PDB entry 6N07 | electron microscopy, 3.60 A resolution | chains B and KF of the 42 polymer chains in the assembly

[Chain B]
Molecule: Microcompartments protein
Source organism: Haliangium ochraceum
Reference sequence: D0LID6 (D0LID6_HALO1); numbering as in UniProt (aligned over 1-205)
Chain sequence (205 residues; each row starts with the number of its first residue):
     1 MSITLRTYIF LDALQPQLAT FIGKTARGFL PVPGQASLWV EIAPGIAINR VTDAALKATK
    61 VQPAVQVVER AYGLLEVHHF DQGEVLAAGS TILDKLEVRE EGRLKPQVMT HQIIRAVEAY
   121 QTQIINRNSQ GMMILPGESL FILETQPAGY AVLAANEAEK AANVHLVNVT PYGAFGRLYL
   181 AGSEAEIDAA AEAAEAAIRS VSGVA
Unresolved in the structure: 1-3

[Chain KF]
Molecule: Microcompartments protein
Source organism: Haliangium ochraceum (strain DSM 14365 / JCM 11303 / SMP-2)
Reference sequence: D0LID5 (D0LID5_HALO1); residues 1-99 here = UniProt positions 1-99
Chain sequence (99 residues; row label = number of the first residue in the row):
     1 MADALGMIEV RGFVGMVEAA DAMVKAAKVE LIGYEKTGGG YVTAVVRGDV AAVKAATEAG
    61 QRAAERVGEV VAVHVIPRPH VNVDAALPLG RTPGMDKSA
Unresolved in the structure: 1, 94-99

[Interface between chain B and chain KF]
Residue-residue contacts (15; chain B residue first):
  Asp12(B) - Ala26(KF)
  Asp12(B) - Ala55(KF)
  Ala13(B) - Lys25(KF)
  Ala13(B) - Ala26(KF)
  Gln15(B) - Lys25(KF)
  Gln82(B) - Ala26(KF)
  Gln82(B) - Ala27(KF)
  Gln82(B) - Ala51(KF)
  Gln82(B) - Ala52(KF)
  Gln82(B) - Ala55(KF)
  Gly83(B) - Ala51(KF)
  Lys160(B) - Lys25(KF)  hydrogen bond (backbone-side chain)
  Lys160(B) - Ala26(KF)
  Ala196(B) - Arg66(KF)  hydrogen bond (backbone-side chain)
  Ser200(B) - Arg66(KF)
Also at the interface, not in a pair above, chain B (9 interface residues in all): Asp81
Also at the interface, not in a pair above, chain KF (9 interface residues in all): Asp49, Arg62

[In short]
Chain B and chain KF each contribute 9 residues to their interface, with 2 hydrogen bonds. Polar pairs include
Lys160(B)-Lys25(KF) and Ala196(B)-Arg66(KF).
Here chain B is Microcompartments protein (Haliangium ochraceum) and chain KF is Microcompartments protein
(Haliangium ochraceum (strain DSM 14365 / JCM 11303 / SMP-2)). Entry 6N07 (Structure of the HO BMC shell:
BMC-TD focused map, open inner pore, compacted shell) was determined by electron microscopy, deposited
together with 6MZU, 6MZV, 6MZX, 6MZY, 6N06, 6N09, 6N0F and 6N0G.
